PDB entry 7K8S | electron microscopy, 3.40 A resolution | chains A and L of the 9 polymer chains in the assembly

Chain A:
Molecule: Spike glycoprotein
Source organism: Severe acute respiratory syndrome coronavirus 2
Reference sequence: P0DTC2 (SPIKE_SARS2); residue numbers follow UniProt; this construct covers 1-1213
Sequence (1259 residues; each row starts with the number of its first residue):
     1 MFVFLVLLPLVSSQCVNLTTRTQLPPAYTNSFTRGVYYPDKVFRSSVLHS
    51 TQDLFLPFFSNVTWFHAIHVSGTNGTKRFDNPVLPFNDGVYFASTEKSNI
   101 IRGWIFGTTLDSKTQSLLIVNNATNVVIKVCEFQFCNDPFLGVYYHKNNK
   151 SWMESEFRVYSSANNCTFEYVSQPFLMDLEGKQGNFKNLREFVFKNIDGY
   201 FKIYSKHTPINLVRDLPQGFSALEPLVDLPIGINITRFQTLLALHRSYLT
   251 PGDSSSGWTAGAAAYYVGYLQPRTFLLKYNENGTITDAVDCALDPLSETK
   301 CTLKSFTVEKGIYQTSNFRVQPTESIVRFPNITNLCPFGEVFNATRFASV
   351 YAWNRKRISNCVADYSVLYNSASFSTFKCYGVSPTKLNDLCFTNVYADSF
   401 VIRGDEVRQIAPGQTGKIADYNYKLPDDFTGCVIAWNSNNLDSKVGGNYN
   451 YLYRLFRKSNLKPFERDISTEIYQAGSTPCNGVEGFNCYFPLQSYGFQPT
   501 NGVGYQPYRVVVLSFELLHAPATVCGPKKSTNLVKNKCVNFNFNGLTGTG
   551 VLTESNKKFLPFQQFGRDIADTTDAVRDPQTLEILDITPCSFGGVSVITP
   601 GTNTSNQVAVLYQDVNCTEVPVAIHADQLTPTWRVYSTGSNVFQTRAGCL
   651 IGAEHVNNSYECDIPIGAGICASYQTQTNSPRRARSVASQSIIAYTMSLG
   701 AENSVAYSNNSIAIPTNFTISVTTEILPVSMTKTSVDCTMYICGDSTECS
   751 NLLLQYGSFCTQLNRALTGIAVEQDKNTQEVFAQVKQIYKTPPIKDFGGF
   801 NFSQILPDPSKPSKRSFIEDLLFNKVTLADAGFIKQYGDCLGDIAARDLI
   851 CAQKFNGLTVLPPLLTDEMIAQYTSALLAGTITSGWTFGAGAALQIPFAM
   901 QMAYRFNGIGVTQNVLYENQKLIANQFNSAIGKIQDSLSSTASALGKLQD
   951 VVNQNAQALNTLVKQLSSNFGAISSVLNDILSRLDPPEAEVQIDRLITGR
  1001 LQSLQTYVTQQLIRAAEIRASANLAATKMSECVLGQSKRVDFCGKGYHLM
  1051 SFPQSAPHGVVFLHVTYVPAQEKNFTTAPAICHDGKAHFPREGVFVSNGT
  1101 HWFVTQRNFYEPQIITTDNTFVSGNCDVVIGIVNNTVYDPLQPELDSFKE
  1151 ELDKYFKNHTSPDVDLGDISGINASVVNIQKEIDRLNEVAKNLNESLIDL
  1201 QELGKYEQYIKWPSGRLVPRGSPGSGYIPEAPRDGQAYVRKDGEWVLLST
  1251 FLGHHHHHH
Not modelled in the structure: 1-26, 70-77, 144-164, 173-185, 246-262, 621-640, 677-688, 828-853, 1148-1259
Sequence notes: conflict P986 (Lys in P0DTC2), P987 (Val in P0DTC2); expression tag (1214-1259)
Disulfide bonds: C131-C166, C291-C301, C336-C361, C379-C432, C391-C525, C617-C649, C662-C671, C738-C760, C743-C749, C1032-C1043, C1082-C1126
Covalently attached groups: N-acetylglucosamine (NAG) linked to N61, N122, N165, N234, N282, N603, N616, N657, N709, N717, N801, N1074, N1098, N1134
Swiss-Prot annotation at these positions:
  - region: N280 to C301 (Putative superantigen), R403 to D405 (Integrin-binding motif), N448 to F456 (Immunodominant HLA epitope recognized by the CD8+), P681 to A684 (Putative superantigen), S816 to Y837 (Fusion peptide 1), K835 to F855 (Fusion peptide 2), D1163 to E1202 (Heptad repeat 2)
  - site (Cleavage): R685, S686, R815, S816
  - glycosylation: N17 (N-linked (GlcNAc...) (complex) asparagine), N61 (N-linked (GlcNAc...) (hybrid) asparagine), N74 (N-linked (GlcNAc...) (complex) asparagine), N122 (N-linked (GlcNAc...) (hybrid) asparagine), N149 (N-linked (GlcNAc...) (complex) asparagine), N165 (N-linked (GlcNAc...) (complex) asparagine), N234 (N-linked (GlcNAc...) (high mannose) asparagine), N282 (N-linked (GlcNAc...) (complex) asparagine), T323 (O-linked (GalNAc) threonine), S325 (O-linked (HexNAc...) serine), N331 (N-linked (GlcNAc...) (complex) asparagine), N343 (N-linked (GlcNAc...) (complex) asparagine), N603 (N-linked (GlcNAc...) (hybrid) asparagine), N616 (N-linked (GlcNAc...) (complex) asparagine), N657 (N-linked (GlcNAc...) (complex) asparagine), T676 (O-linked (GlcNAc...) threonine), T678 (O-linked (GlcNAc...) threonine), N709 (N-linked (GlcNAc...) (high mannose) asparagine), N717 (N-linked (GlcNAc...) (hybrid) asparagine), N801 (N-linked (GlcNAc...) (hybrid) asparagine) and 6 more in UniProt
  - natural variant: L5 (L5F: In strain: Iota/B.1.526), S13 (S13I: In strain: Epsilon/B.1.427/B.1.429), L18 (L18F: In strain: Beta/B.1.351, Gamma/P.1 and 1 more), T19 (T19I: In strain: Omicron/BQ.1.1, Omicron/XBB.1.5 and 1 more; T19R: In strain: Delta/B.1.617.2, Omicron/BA.2 and 4 more), T20 (T20N: In strain: Gamma/P.1), L24 to A27 (sequence variant, change not given here; In strain: Omicron/BA.2, Omicron/BA.2.12.1 and 6 more), P26 (P26S: In strain: Gamma/P.1), Q52 (Q52H: In strain: Omicron/EG.5.1), A67 (A67V: In strain: Eta/B.1.525, Omicron/BA.1), H69 to V70 (deletion: In strain: Alpha/B.1.1.7, Eta/B.1.525 and 5 more), G75 (G75V: In strain: Lambda/C.37), T76 (T76I: In strain: Lambda/C.37), 82 further natural variant entries in UniProt
  - mutagenesis: H69 to V70 (Increased incorporation of cleaved spike into virions), N121 (N121Q: Partial loss of biliverdin affinity), R190 (R190K: Partial loss of biliverdin affinity), N234 (N234Q: Increased resistance to neutralizing antibodies), N331 (N331Q: Reduced viral infectivity), N343 (N343Q: Reduced viral infectivity), L452 (L452R: Increased resistance to neutralizing antibodies. Decreases HLA binding to NF9 epitope. Increased binding affinity to human ACE2), Y453 (Y453F: Decreased HLA binding to NF9 epitope. Increased binding affinity to human ACE2), A475 (A475V: Increased resistance to neutralizing antibodies), V483 (V483A: Increased resistance to neutralizing antibodies), E484 (E484D: Increased replication in human TMEM106B overexpressing cells), F490 (F490L: Increased resistance to neutralizing antibodies and human covalescent sera neutralization), 14 further mutagenesis entries in UniProt
What the authors report for this chain:
  - post-translational modification sites: N165
  - mutagenesis - R346S, N439K, N440K: decreased binding to C135

Chain L:
Molecule: C002 Fab Light Chain
Source organism: Homo sapiens
Notes: antibody fragment or engineered binder
Sequence (214 residues; numbered 1 to 214; the number before each row is that of its first residue):
     1 DIQLTQSPSSLSASVGDRVTITCRASQSISSYLNWYQQKPGKAPKLLIYA
    51 ASSLQSGVPSRFSGSGSGTDFTLTISSLQPEDFATYYCQQSYSTPRTFGQ
   101 GTKVEIKRTVAAPSVFIFPPSDEQLKSGTASVVCLLNNFYPREAKVQWKV
   151 DNALQSGNSQESVTEQDSKDSTYSLSSTLTLSKADYEKHKVYACEVTHQG
   201 LSSPVTKSFNRGEC
Not modelled in the structure: 108-214
Disulfide bonds: C23-C88

How chain A and chain L interact:
Contacting residue pairs (6):
  E484(A) - R96(L)  salt bridge
  G485(A) - Y32(L)
  G485(A) - R96(L)
  F486(A) - Y32(L)
  F486(A) - Y92(L)
  Y489(A) - Y32(L)  hydrogen bond
Also at the interface, not in a pair above, chain L (4 interface residues in all): S91
Interface features reported in the paper:
  - specific contacts: F486(A)-Y92(L) (pi stacking)
  - epitope / paratope residues, chain A: F486(A)
  - epitope / paratope residues, chain L: Y92(L)

Summary:
Chain A and chain L each contribute 4 residues to their interface, with 1 hydrogen bond and 1 salt bridge.
Polar pairs include E484(A)-R96(L) and Y489(A)-Y32(L). The authors report pi stacking between F486(A) and
Y92(L). The paper reports that R346S, N439K and N440K of chain A reduce binding to C135; epitope/paratope
residues F486(A) and Y92(L).
Chain A is Spike glycoprotein (Severe acute respiratory syndrome coronavirus 2) and chain L is C002 Fab Light
Chain (Homo sapiens); the structure, Structure of the SARS-CoV-2 S 2P trimer in complex with the human
neutralizing antibody Fab fragment ..., was determined by electron microscopy, deposited together with 7K8O,
7K8P, 7K8R, 7K8V, 7K8W and 7K8Z.
